PDB entry 6YC7 | X-ray diffraction, 1.80 A resolution | chains B and E of the 6 polymer chains in the assembly

Chain B (and E):
Protein: PII protein
Organism: Corynebacterium glutamicum
Notes: chain E of this document is another copy of the same molecule, construct and numbering; everything in this record applies to it too
UniProtKB: H7C694 (H7C694_CORGT); residues 1-112 here = UniProt positions 1-112
Sequence (112 residues; numbered 1 to 112; the number before each row is that of its first residue):
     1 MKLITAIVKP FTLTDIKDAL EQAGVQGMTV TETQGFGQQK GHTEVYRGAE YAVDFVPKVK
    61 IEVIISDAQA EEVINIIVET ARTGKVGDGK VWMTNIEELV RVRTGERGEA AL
Disordered / not traced: 37-41, 48-49 (chain E: 37-42, 48)
Covalent attachments: adenine arabinose-5'-phosphate (A5O) linked to Y51
Residues lining bound ligands:
  - adenine arabinose-5'-phosphate (A5O): P10, F11, P57
  - adenosine monophosphate (AMP): Q26, G27, M28, T29, E62, V63, I64
Reported in the primary citation:
  - post-translational modification sites: Y51
  - binding site for adenine arabinose-5'-phosphate: Y51, A52
  - binding site for adenosine monophosphate: T29, I64, G87, G89, R101
  - binding site for the ligand ADP: T29, K58, I64, G87

Interface between chain B and chain E:
Residue-residue contacts (28; chain B residue first):
  K9(B) with E44(E), salt bridge
  F11(B) with E44(E); Y46(E); Y51(E)
  T12(B) with Y46(E)
  D15(B) with Y46(E), hydrogen bond
  E44(B) with K9(E), salt bridge; F11(E); T83(E), hydrogen bond; K85(E), salt bridge
  V45(B) with K85(E), hydrogen bond (backbone-side chain)
  Y46(B) with F11(E); T12(E); D15(E), hydrogen bond; T80(E); T83(E)
  Y51(B) with F11(E), hydrophobic
  V53(B) with P57(E)
  D54(B) with D54(E)
  F55(B) with F55(E); P57(E), hydrophobic
  P57(B) with V53(E); F55(E), hydrophobic
  T80(B) with Y46(E)
  T83(B) with E44(E), hydrogen bond; Y46(E)
  K85(B) with E44(E); V45(E)
Interface residues without a listed pair, chain B (17 interface residues in all): R47, V56
Interface residues without a listed pair, chain E (16 interface residues in all): V56
From the paper, about this interface:
  - pairs named by the authors: F11(B)-Y51(E) (pi stacking)

Overview:
The interface between chain B and chain E involves 17 residues on one side and 16 on the other, with 5
hydrogen bonds and 3 salt bridges. Among the polar pairs are K9(B)-E44(E), E44(B)-K85(E) and D15(B)-Y46(E).
The authors report pi stacking between F11(B) and Y51(E). From the paper: a binding site for adenosine
monophosphate at T29(B), I64(B) and G87(B) among others; a binding site for the ligand ADP at T29(B), K58(B)
and I64(B) among others.
Chain B and chain E are both PII protein (Corynebacterium glutamicum); the structure, Structure of
adenylylated C. glutamicum GlnK, was determined by X-ray diffraction, deposited together with 6YC6.
